3C75 - chains H and A of the 6 polymer chains in the assembly; structure by X-ray diffraction, 2.50 A resolution.

== Chain H ==
Molecule: Methylamine dehydrogenase heavy chain
Source organism: Paracoccus versutus
Notes: EC 1.4.99.3
Reference sequence: P23006 (DHMH_PARVE); residues 1-426 here = UniProt positions 1-426
Sequence (426 residues; row label = number of the first residue in the row):
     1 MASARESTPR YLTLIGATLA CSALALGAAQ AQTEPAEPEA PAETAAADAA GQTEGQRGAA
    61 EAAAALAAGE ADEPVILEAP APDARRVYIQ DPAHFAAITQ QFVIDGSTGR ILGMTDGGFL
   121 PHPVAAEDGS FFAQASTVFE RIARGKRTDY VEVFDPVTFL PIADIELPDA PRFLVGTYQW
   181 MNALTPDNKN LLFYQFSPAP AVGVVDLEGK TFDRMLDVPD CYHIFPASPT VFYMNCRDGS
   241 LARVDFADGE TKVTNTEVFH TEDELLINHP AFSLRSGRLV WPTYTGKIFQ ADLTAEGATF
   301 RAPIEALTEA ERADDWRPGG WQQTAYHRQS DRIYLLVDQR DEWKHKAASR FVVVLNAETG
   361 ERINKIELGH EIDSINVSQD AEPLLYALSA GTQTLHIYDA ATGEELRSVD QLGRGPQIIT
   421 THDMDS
Unresolved in the structure: 1-51
Disulfides: Cys221-Cys236

== Chain A ==
Molecule: Amicyanin
Source organism: Paracoccus versutus
Reference sequence: P22365 (AMCY_PARVE); residues -25 to 106 here correspond to UniProt positions 1-132 (UniProt number = residue number + 26)
Sequence (132 residues; each row starts with the number of its first residue; numbers below 1 keep their minus sign (Met-25 is residue -25)):
   -25 MISAKTLRPA IAAIALFAIG ATGAWAQDKI TVTSEKPVAA ADVPADAVVV GIEKMKYLTP
    35 EVTIKAGETV YWVNGEVMPH NVAFKKGIVG EDAFRGEMMT KDQAYAITFN EAGSYDYFCT
    95 PHPFMRGKVI VE
Unresolved in the structure: -25 to 0
Bound ions: Cu ion: His54, Cys93, His96
Curated features (UniProtKB/Swiss-Prot):
  - binding site (Cu cation): His54, Cys93, His96, Met99
  - modified residue: Gln1 (Pyrrolidone carboxylic acid)

== How chain H and chain A interact ==
Contacting residue pairs (10):
  Phe196(H) with Pro95(A); Pro97(A)
  Pro198(H) with Lys59(A), hydrogen bond (backbone-side chain); Phe92(A); Pro97(A)
  Ala199(H) with Lys59(A)
  Pro200(H) with Arg100(A)
  Asp220(H) with Phe98(A); Arg100(A), salt bridge
  Arg237(H) with Phe98(A)
Also at the interface, not in a pair above, chain H (8 interface residues in all): Ser197, Tyr222
Also at the interface, not in a pair above, chain A (7 interface residues in all): Thr94

== In short ==
Chain H and chain A form an interface of 8 and 7 residues respectively, with 1 hydrogen bond and 1 salt
bridge. Polar contacts include Asp220(H)-Arg100(A) and Pro198(H)-Lys59(A). From UniProt: 4 Cu cation-binding
residues on chain A.
Chain H is Methylamine dehydrogenase heavy chain and chain A is Amicyanin, both from Paracoccus versutus; the
structure, Paracoccus versutus methylamine dehydrogenase in complex with amicyanin, was determined by X-ray
diffraction.
